7NAV - chains A and L of the 22 polymer chains in the assembly; structure by electron microscopy, 4.80 A resolution (low resolution: residue-level contacts below are approximate; hydrogen-bond / salt-bridge calls are withheld).

# Chain A
Molecule: 16S rRNA
Source organism: Escherichia coli (strain K12)
Sequence (1542 nucleotides; each row starts with the number of its first residue):
     1 AAAUUGAAGA GUUUGAUCAU GGCUCAGAUU GAACGCUGGC GGCAGGCCUA ACACAUGCAA
    61 GUCGAACGGU AACAGGAAGA AGCUUGCUUC UUUGCUGACG AGUGGCGGAC GGGUGAGUAA
   121 UGUCUGGGAA ACUGCCUGAU GGAGGGGGAU AACUACUGGA AACGGUAGCU AAUACCGCAU
   181 AACGUCGCAA GACCAAAGAG GGGGACCUUC GGGCCUCUUG CCAUCGGAUG UGCCCAGAUG
   241 GGAUUAGCUA GUAGGUGGGG UAACGGCUCA CCUAGGCGAC GAUCCCUAGC UGGUCUGAGA
   301 GGAUGACCAG CCACACUGGA ACUGAGACAC GGUCCAGACU CCUACGGGAG GCAGCAGUGG
   361 GGAAUAUUGC ACAAUGGGCG CAAGCCUGAU GCAGCCAUGC CGCGUGUAUG AAGAAGGCCU
   421 UCGGGUUGUA AAGUACUUUC AGCGGGGAGG AAGGGAGUAA AGUUAAUACC UUUGCUCAUU
   481 GACGUUACCC GCAGAAGAAG CACCGGCUAA CUCCGUGCCA GCAGCCXCGG UAAUACGGAG
   541 GGUGCAAGCG UUAAUCGGAA UUACUGGGCG UAAAGCGCAC GCAGGCGGUU UGUUAAGUCA
   601 GAUGUGAAAU CCCCGGGCUC AACCUGGGAA CUGCAUCUGA UACUGGCAAG CUUGAGUCUC
   661 GUAGAGGGGG GUAGAAUUCC AGGUGUAGCG GUGAAAUGCG UAGAGAUCUG GAGGAAUACC
   721 GGUGGCGAAG GCGGCCCCCU GGACGAAGAC UGACGCUCAG GUGCGAAAGC GUGGGGAGCA
   781 AACAGGAUUA GAUACCCUGG UAGUCCACGC CGUAAACGAU GUCGACUUGG AGGUUGUGCC
   841 CUUGAGGCGU GGCUUCCGGA GCUAACGCGU UAAGUCGACC GCCUGGGGAG UACGGCCGCA
   901 AGGUUAAAAC UCAAAUGAAU UGACGGGGGC CCGCACAAGC GGUGGAGCAU GUGGUUUAAU
   961 UCGAUGXAAC GCGAAGAACC UUACCUGGUC UUGACAUCCA CGGAAGUUUU CAGAGAUGAG
  1021 AAUGUGCCUU CGGGAACCGU GAGACAGGUG CUGCAUGGCU GUCGUCAGCU CGUGUUGUGA
  1081 AAUGUUGGGU UAAGUCCCGC AACGAGCGCA ACCCUUAUCC UUUGUUGCCA GCGGUCCGGC
  1141 CGGGAACUCA AAGGAGACUG CCAGUGAUAA ACUGGAGGAA GGUGGGGAUG ACGUCAAGUC
  1201 AUCAUGGCCC UUACGACCAG GGCUACACAC GUGCUACAAU GGCGCAUACA AAGAGAAGCG
  1261 ACCUCGCGAG AGCAAGCGGA CCUCAUAAAG UGCGUCGUAG UCCGGAUUGG AGUCUGCAAC
  1321 UCGACUCCAU GAAGUCGGAA UCGCUAGUAA UCGUGGAUCA GAAUGCCACG GUGAAUACGU
  1381 UCCCGGGCCU UGUACACACC GCCCGUXACA CCAUGGGAGU GGGUUGCAAA AGAAGUAGGU
  1441 AGCUUAACCU UCGGGAGGGC GCUUACCACU UUGUGAUUCA UGACUGGGGU GAAGUCGUAA
  1501 CAAGGUAACC GUAGGGGAAC CUGCGGUUGG AUCACCUCCU UA
Unresolved in the structure: 1398-1408, 1492-1506, 1537-1542
Glycans and other covalent adducts: covalent link U793/MA6_1518
Modified / non-standard residues: PSU (pseudouridine-5'-monophosphate) at position 516, G7M (N7-methyl-guanosine-5'-monophosphate) at position 527, 2MG (2N-methylguanosine-5'-monophosphate) at position 966, 5MC (5-methylcytidine-5'-monophosphate) at position 967, 2MG (2N-methylguanosine-5'-monophosphate) at position 1207, 4OC (4n,o2'-methylcytidine-5'-monophosphate) at position 1402, 5MC (5-methylcytidine-5'-monophosphate) at position 1407, UR3 (3-methyluridine-5'-monophoshate) at position 1498, 2MG (2N-methylguanosine-5'-monophosphate) at position 1516, MA6 (6N-dimethyladenosine-5'-monophoshate) at position 1518, MA6 (6N-dimethyladenosine-5'-monophoshate) at position 1519
Ion coordination: Mg2+ site 1: G31, C48; Mg2+ site 2: C48, U114, G115; Mg2+ site 3 near A53 (its only coordinating residue here); Mg2+ site 4: C58, A59, U387; Mg2+ site 5: A109, G331; Mg2+ site 6 near G113 (its only coordinating residue here); Mg2+ site 7: A116, G117, G289; Mg2+ site 8 near U150 (its only coordinating residue here); Mg2+ site 9 near A171 (its only coordinating residue here); Mg2+ site 10 near C352 (its only coordinating residue here); Mg2+ site 11: G450, A452; Mg2+ site 12 near A547 (its only coordinating residue here); 19 more Mg2+ sites not listed
What the authors report for this chain:
  - conformationally variable residues (order/disorder transition): U1393 to A1394

# Chain L
Name: 30S ribosomal protein S12
Source organism: Escherichia coli (strain K12)
UniProt: P0A7S3 (RS12_ECOLI); numbering as in UniProt (aligned over 1-124)
Chain sequence (124 residues; row label = number of the first residue in the row):
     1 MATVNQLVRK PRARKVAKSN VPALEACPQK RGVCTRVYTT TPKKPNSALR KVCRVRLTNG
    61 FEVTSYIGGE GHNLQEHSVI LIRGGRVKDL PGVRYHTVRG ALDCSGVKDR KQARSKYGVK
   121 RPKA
Unresolved in the structure: 1
Modified / non-standard residues: Asp-89 ((3R)-3-(methylsulfanyl)-L-aspartic acid; D2T)
Swiss-Prot annotation at these positions:
  - modified residue: Lys-108 (N6-acetyllysine)
  - natural variant: Lys-43 (K43R: Confers streptomycin resistance but not hyperaccurate translation)
  - mutagenesis: Leu-57 (L57H: Protein is not incorporated into ribosomes), Lys-88 (K88Q: Confers low-level resistance to streptomycin and a 15% decrease in the translational elongation rate)

# How chain A and chain L interact
Pairs across the interface (94; chain A residue first):
  A32(A) with Pro-28(L)
  A33(A) with Gln-29(L)
  C34(A) with Gln-29(L)
  G35(A) with Gly-100(L); Ser-115(L); Gly-118(L)
  C36(A) with Arg-114(L); Ser-115(L); Gly-118(L); Val-119(L); Lys-120(L); Arg-121(L)
  U37(A) with Arg-114(L); Lys-120(L); Arg-121(L)
  G362(A) with Lys-30(L); Arg-31(L); Thr-58(L)
  A363(A) with Cys-27(L); Pro-28(L); Gln-29(L); Lys-30(L); Arg-31(L); Thr-58(L)
  G500(A) with Arg-121(L)
  C501(A) with Arg-114(L); Ser-115(L); Arg-121(L)
  A502(A) with Ala-113(L); Arg-114(L); Ser-115(L); Lys-116(L)
  C503(A) with Ala-113(L); Lys-116(L)
  C518(A) with Asn-46(L)
  C519(A) with Asn-46(L); Ser-47(L); Ala-48(L)
  A520(A) with Ser-47(L); Ala-48(L); Leu-49(L)
  G521(A) with Leu-49(L); Glu-70(L)
  C522(A) with Arg-50(L); Arg-110(L)
  A523(A) with Arg-50(L); Asp-89(L)
  C525(A) with Arg-86(L)
  C526(A) with Lys-88(L)
  G7M_527(A) with Asp-89(L)
  G537(A) with Arg-110(L)
  G538(A) with Asp-109(L); Arg-110(L); Lys-111(L); Gln-112(L)
  U551(A) with Arg-83(L)
  U552(A) with Pro-28(L); Gln-29(L); Arg-83(L); Gly-84(L)
  A553(A) with Val-21(L); Leu-24(L); Ala-26(L); Cys-27(L); Pro-28(L)
  A554(A) with Ser-19(L); Val-21(L); Ala-26(L)
  U561(A) with Lys-15(L)
  U562(A) with Arg-12(L); Ala-13(L); Arg-14(L); Lys-15(L)
  A563(A) with Arg-12(L); Arg-14(L)
  C564(A) with Arg-12(L)
  G567(A) with Arg-12(L)
  G568(A) with Ala-2(L)
  A759(A) with Arg-9(L)
  C879(A) with Asn-5(L)
  C880(A) with Thr-3(L); Asn-5(L); Arg-9(L)
  G881(A) with Gln-6(L); Arg-9(L)
  C882(A) with Ala-2(L); Gln-6(L)
  U884(A) with Arg-12(L); Lys-15(L)
  A909(A) with Lys-18(L)
  C910(A) with Lys-18(L)
  C912(A) with Pro-91(L); Gly-92(L)
  A913(A) with Lys-88(L)
Also at the interface, not in a pair above, chain A (49 interface residues in all): G524, A539, G550, G585, C883, U911
Also at the interface, not in a pair above, chain L (54 interface residues in all): Leu-7, Asn-20, Lys-51, Leu-81, Val-87, Val-98, Arg-99, Tyr-117

# Overview
49 residues of chain A face 54 of chain L across their interface. The Mg2+ site 1 is built by G31(A) and
C48(A). The Mg2+ site 2 is built by C48(A), U114(A) and G115(A). From UniProt: 2 mutagenesis sites on chain L.
The paper reports conformational variability at U1393(A).
Here chain A is 16S rRNA and chain L is 30S ribosomal protein S12, both from Escherichia coli (strain K12).
Entry 7NAV (Bacterial 30S ribosomal subunit assembly complex state D (Consensus refinement)) was determined by
electron microscopy (same publication as 7AF3, 7AF5, 7AF8, 7AFA, 7AFD, 7AFH and 17 further entries).
